PDB entry 2YPF | X-ray diffraction, 2.55 A resolution | chains A and C of the 3 polymer chains in the assembly

# Chain A
Protein: AVRBS3
From: Xanthomonas campestris
Amino-acid sequence (758 residues; row label = number of the first residue in the row; note: 2 numbers in that range are skipped by the numbering (no residue carries them; nothing is unmodelled there)):
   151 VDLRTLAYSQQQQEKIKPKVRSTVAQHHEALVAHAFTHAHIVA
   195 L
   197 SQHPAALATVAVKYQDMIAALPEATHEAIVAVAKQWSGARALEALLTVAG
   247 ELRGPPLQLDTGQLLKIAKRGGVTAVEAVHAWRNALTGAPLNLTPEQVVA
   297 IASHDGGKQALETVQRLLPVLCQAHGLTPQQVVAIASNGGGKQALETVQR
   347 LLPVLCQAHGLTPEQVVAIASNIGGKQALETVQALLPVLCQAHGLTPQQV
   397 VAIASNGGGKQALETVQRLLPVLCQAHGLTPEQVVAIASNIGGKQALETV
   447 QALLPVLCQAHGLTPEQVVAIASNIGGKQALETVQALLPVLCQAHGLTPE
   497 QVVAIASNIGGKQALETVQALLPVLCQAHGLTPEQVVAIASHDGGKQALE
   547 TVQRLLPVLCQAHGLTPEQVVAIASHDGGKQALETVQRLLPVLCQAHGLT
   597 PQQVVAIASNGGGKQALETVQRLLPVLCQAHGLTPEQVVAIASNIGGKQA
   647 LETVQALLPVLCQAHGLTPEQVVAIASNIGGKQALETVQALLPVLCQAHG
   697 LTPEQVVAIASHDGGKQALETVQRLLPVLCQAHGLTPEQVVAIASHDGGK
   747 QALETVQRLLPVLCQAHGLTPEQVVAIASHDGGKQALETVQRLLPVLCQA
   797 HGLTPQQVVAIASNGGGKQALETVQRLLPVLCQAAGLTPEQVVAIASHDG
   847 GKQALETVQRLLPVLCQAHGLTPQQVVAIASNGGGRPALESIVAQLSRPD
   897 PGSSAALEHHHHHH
Not modelled in the structure: 151-184, 862-910
What the authors report for this chain:
  - binding site for the 22-nt DNA strand: Arg266, Gly267, Thr270, Asp301, Gln305
  - conformationally variable residues: Trp232

# Chain C
Molecule: 21-nt DNA strand
Sequence (21 nucleotides; each row starts with the number of its first residue; numbers below 1 keep their minus sign (DT-19 is residue -19)):
   -19 TAGAGGGTTAGGTTTATATAA

# How chain A and chain C interact
Contacting residue pairs - 4 pairs, chain A then chain C:
  His742(A) - DT-19(C)  phosphate contact
  His742(A) - DA-18(C)  phosphate contact
  Ser775(A) - DT-19(C)  phosphate contact
  His776(A) - DT-19(C)  hydrogen bond to the phosphate
Also at the interface, not in a pair above, chain A (7 interface residues in all): Asp301, Ile369, Ser741, Asp845
Also at the interface, not in a pair above, chain C (4 interface residues in all): DA-4, DA-2

# Overview
Chain A and chain C form an interface of 7 and 4 residues respectively; the contacts include 1 hydrogen bond.
Its one hydrogen-bonded contact is His776(A)-DT-19(C). The paper reports a binding site for the 22-nt DNA
strand at Arg266(A), Gly267(A) and Thr270(A) among others; conformational variability at Trp232(A).
Here chain A is AVRBS3 (Xanthomonas campestris) and chain C is a 21-nt DNA strand. Entry 2YPF (Structure of
the AvrBs3-DNA complex provides new insights into the initial thymine-recognition mechanism) was determined by
X-ray diffraction.
